Entry 6N2Y (electron microscopy, 3.00 A resolution); this record covers chains C and F of the 22 polymer chains in the assembly.

== Chain C ==
Protein: ATP synthase subunit alpha
Source organism: Bacillus sp. (strain PS3)
Notes: EC 3.6.3.14
UniProt: A0A0M3VGF9 (A0A0M3VGF9_BACP3); numbering as in UniProt (aligned over 1-502)
Sequence (502 residues; each row starts with the number of its first residue):
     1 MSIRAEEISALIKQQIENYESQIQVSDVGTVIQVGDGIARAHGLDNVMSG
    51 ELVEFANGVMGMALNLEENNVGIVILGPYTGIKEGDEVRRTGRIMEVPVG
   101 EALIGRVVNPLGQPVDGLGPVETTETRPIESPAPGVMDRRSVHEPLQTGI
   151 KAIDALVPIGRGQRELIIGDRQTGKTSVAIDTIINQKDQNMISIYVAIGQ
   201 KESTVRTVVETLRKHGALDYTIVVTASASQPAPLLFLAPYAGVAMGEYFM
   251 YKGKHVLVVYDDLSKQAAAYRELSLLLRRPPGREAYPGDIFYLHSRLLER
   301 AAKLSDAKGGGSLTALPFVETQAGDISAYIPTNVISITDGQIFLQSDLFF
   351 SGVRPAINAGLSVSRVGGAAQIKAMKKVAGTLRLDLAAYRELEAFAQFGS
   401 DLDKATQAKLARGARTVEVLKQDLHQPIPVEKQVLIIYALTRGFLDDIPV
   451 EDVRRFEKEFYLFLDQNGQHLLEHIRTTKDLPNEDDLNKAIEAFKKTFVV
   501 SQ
Disordered / not traced: 1-7, 502
Sequence notes: conflict P132 (Arg in A0A0M3VGF9), S193 (Cys in A0A0M3VGF9), F463 (Trp in A0A0M3VGF9)
Bound ions: Mg2+: T176 (together with ATP)
Residues lining bound ligands: ATP (adenosine-5'-triphosphate): R171, Q172, T173, G174, K175, T176, S177, F349, R354, P355, Q422, D423, L424

== Chain F ==
Protein: ATP synthase subunit beta
Source organism: Bacillus sp. (strain PS3)
Notes: EC 3.6.3.14
UniProt: A0A0M4U1P9 (A0A0M4U1P9_BACP3); numbering as in UniProt (aligned over 1-473)
Sequence (473 residues; each row starts with the number of its first residue):
     1 MTRGRVIQVMGPVVDVKFENGHLPAIYNALKIQHKARNENEVDIDLTLEV
    51 ALHLGDDTVRTIAMASTDGLIRGMEVIDTGAPISVPVGEVTLGRVFNVLG
   101 EPIDLEGDIPADARRDPIHRPAPKFEELATEVEILETGIKVVDLLAPYIK
   151 GGKIGLFGGAGVGKTVLIQELIHNIAQEHGGISVFAGVGERTREGNDLYH
   201 EMKDSGVISKTAMVFGQMNEPPGARMRVALTGLTMAEYFRDEQGQDVLLF
   251 IDNIFRFTQAGSEVSALLGRMPSAVGYQPTLATEMGQLQERITSTAKGSI
   301 TSIQAIYVPADDYTDPAPATTFSHLDATTNLERKLAEMGIYPAVDPLAST
   351 SRALAPEIVGEEHYQVARKVQQTLQRYKELQDIIAILGMDELSDEDKLVV
   401 HRARRIQFFLSQNFHVAEQFTGQPGSYVPVKETVRGFKEILEGKYDHLPE
   451 DAFRLVGRIEEVVEKAKAMGVEV
Disordered / not traced: 472-473
Bound ions: Mg2+: T165 (together with ADP)
Residues lining bound ligands:
  - ADP (adenosine-5'-diphosphate): A160, G161, V162, G163, K164, T165, V166, R191, E194, Y341, F414, A417, F420
  - ATP (adenosine-5'-triphosphate): S351, R352, L354, Y364, R368

== Interface between chain C and chain F ==
Residue-residue contacts (87):
  I32(C) with G55(F), hydrogen bond (backbone-backbone)
  Q33(C) with H53(F); L54(F)
  V34(C) with I26(F), hydrophobic; L52(F); H53(F), hydrogen bond (backbone-backbone)
  G35(C) with L52(F)
  D36(C) with L52(F); R270(F), salt bridge
  Y79(C) with I26(F), hydrophobic; Y27(F)
  T80(C) with A25(F); I26(F)
  K83(C) with L23(F), hydrogen bond (side chain-backbone); A25(F)
  E84(C) with L23(F); D57(F)
  V115(C) with F125(F)
  D116(C) with F125(F); E126(F)
  G117(C) with E126(F)
  R171(C) with F322(F); T328(F); A348(F); T350(F), hydrogen bond
  Q172(C) with T350(F); R352(F)
  K201(C) with K153(F); E290(F); H324(F), hydrogen bond (side chain-backbone); L325(F); D326(F), salt bridge
  E202(C) with P123(F); F125(F); L128(F); E290(F), hydrogen bond (backbone-side chain)
  S203(C) with L128(F); T130(F)
  V205(C) with F125(F), hydrophobic
  R206(C) with F125(F), hydrogen bond (side chain-backbone); E126(F); L128(F), hydrogen bond (side chain-backbone); T130(F)
  T207(C) with T130(F)
  A228(C) with T283(F); G286(F); E290(F); H324(F)
  S229(C) with A122(F); G286(F); E290(F)
  Q230(C) with T283(F)
  K265(C) with S323(F)
  R271(C) with S273(F); A274(F)
  E272(C) with P279(F); T280(F); T283(F)
  L275(C) with M271(F); P272(F); S273(F); P279(F), hydrophobic
  L276(C) with T280(F)
  R278(C) with G269(F), hydrogen bond (side chain-backbone); M271(F)
  R279(C) with M271(F)
  P281(C) with M271(F)
  E284(C) with A274(F)
  A285(C) with S273(F); A274(F)
  Q322(C) with T314(F); A319(F)
  A323(C) with T314(F)
  D347(C) with Q375(F); E379(F)
  F350(C) with L347(F); Q371(F); Q372(F); Q375(F)
  R354(C) with R368(F)
  Q397(C) with R376(F); I383(F); D396(F)
  F398(C) with I383(F), hydrophobic; L387(F), hydrophobic; E391(F)
  G399(C) with E391(F), hydrogen bond (backbone-backbone)
Other interface residues (no listed pair), chain C (51 interface residues in all): I82, V107, G199, Q200, T204, V209, P231, S346, F349, S351
Other interface residues (no listed pair), chain F (57 interface residues in all): P24, K124, A282, Q287, Y313, N330, Y364, L392

== In short ==
51 residues of chain C face 57 of chain F across their interface, with 10 hydrogen bonds and 2 salt bridges.
Among the polar pairs are D36(C)-R270(F), K201(C)-D326(F) and K83(C)-L23(F). ATP is bound between chain C and
chain F. Bound to chain F: ADP.
Chain C is ATP synthase subunit alpha and chain F is ATP synthase subunit beta, both from Bacillus sp. (strain
PS3); the structure, Bacillus PS3 ATP synthase class 1, was determined by electron microscopy, deposited
together with 6N2D, 6N2Z and 6N30.
